PDB entry 7V4J | electron microscopy, 3.50 A resolution | chains A and C of the 5 polymer chains in the assembly

== Chain A (and C) ==
Molecule: Glutamine synthetase
Organism: Camellia sinensis
Notes: EC 6.3.1.2; chain C of this document is another copy of the same molecule, construct and numbering; everything in this record applies to it too
Reference sequence: Q762D2 (Q762D2_CAMSI); numbering as in UniProt (aligned over 1-356)
Sequence (356 residues; numbered 1 to 356; the number before each row is that of its first residue):
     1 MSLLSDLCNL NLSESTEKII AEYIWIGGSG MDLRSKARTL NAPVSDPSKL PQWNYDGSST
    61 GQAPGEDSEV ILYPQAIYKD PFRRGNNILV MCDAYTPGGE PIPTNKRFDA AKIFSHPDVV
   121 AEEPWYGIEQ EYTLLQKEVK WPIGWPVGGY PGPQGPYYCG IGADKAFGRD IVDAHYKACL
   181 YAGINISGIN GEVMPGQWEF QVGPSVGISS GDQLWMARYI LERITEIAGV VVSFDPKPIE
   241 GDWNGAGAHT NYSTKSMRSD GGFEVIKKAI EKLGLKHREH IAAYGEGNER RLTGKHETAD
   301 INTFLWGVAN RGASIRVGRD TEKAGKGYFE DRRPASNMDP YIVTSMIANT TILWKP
Disordered / not traced: 145-154, 161-165, 239-244, 259-334, 353-356
Differences from the reference sequence: conflict R278 (Lys in Q762D2), I342 (Val in Q762D2)
From the paper describing this entry:
  - conformationally variable residues (order/disorder transition): A110 to P117, K140 to A166
  - mutagenesis - I143L: increased catalytic activity
  - mutagenesis - Y150F: unchanged catalytic activity
  - mutagenesis - I143L: increased stability
  - mutagenesis - I143L: increased binding to ring-ring binding affinity
  - mutagenesis - Y150F: unchanged binding to pentamer-decamer equilibrium

== Chain A / chain C interface ==
Contacting residue pairs - 49 pairs, chain A then chain C:
  M1(A) - M1(C)
  M1(A) - L3(C)
  M1(A) - S5(C)
  M1(A) - I227(C)
  M1(A) - A228(C)
  S2(A) - A228(C)
  L3(A) - S5(C)
  L4(A) - A228(C)  hydrophobic
  D6(A) - R84(C)  salt bridge
  L7(A) - P81(C)
  L7(A) - K177(C)
  L10(A) - K177(C)
  L10(A) - Y181(C)
  L12(A) - K177(C)
  S15(A) - L180(C)  hydrogen bond (side chain-backbone)
  S15(A) - Y181(C)
  S15(A) - A182(C)  hydrogen bond (side chain-backbone)
  T16(A) - L180(C)  hydrogen bond (side chain-backbone)
  T16(A) - A182(C)
  K18(A) - L180(C)
  K18(A) - N185(C)  hydrogen bond
  K18(A) - I186(C)
  K18(A) - S187(C)
  I20(A) - Y176(C)  hydrophobic
  W25(A) - C159(C)  hydrophobic
  R34(A) - G155(C)
  R34(A) - P156(C)
  R34(A) - Y158(C)
  R34(A) - C159(C)
  S35(A) - C159(C)  hydrogen bond (backbone-backbone)
  S35(A) - G160(C)
  K36(A) - C159(C)
  K36(A) - I189(C)
  K36(A) - N190(C)
  A37(A) - G188(C)
  A37(A) - I189(C)  hydrogen bond (backbone-backbone)
  R38(A) - G188(C)
  T39(A) - Y176(C)
  T39(A) - I186(C)
  T39(A) - S187(C)
  T39(A) - G188(C)
  Y55(A) - Y158(C)
  D56(A) - Y158(C)  hydrogen bond (backbone-side chain)
  S59(A) - G155(C)
  S59(A) - Y158(C)
  T60(A) - Y158(C)
  R83(A) - D173(C)  salt bridge
  E226(A) - A166(C)
  E226(A) - R169(C)  salt bridge
Also at the interface, not in a pair above, chain A (30 interface residues in all): C8, N11, I19, W53, R223
Also at the interface, not in a pair above, chain C (33 interface residues in all): L4, F82, D170, A174, A178, V193, I224

== Overview ==
Chain A and chain C form an interface of 30 and 33 residues respectively, with 7 hydrogen bonds and 3 salt
bridges. Among the polar pairs are D6(A)-R84(C), R83(A)-D173(C) and E226(A)-R169(C). The paper reports that
I143L of chain A increases catalytic activity; conformational variability at A110(A) and K140(A).
Both chains are Glutamine synthetase (Camellia sinensis). Entry 7V4J (Cryo-EM Structure of Camellia sinensis
glutamine synthetase CsGSIb inactive Pentamer State I) was determined by electron microscopy together with
7V4H, 7V4I, 7V4K and 7V4L from the same study.
